PDB entry 4BQE | X-ray diffraction, 1.70 A resolution | chains A and B

# Chain A (and B)
Name: Alpha-glucan phosphorylase 2,4-glucan phosphorylase
Source organism: Arabidopsis thaliana
Notes: EC 2.4.1.1; chain B of this document is another copy of the same molecule, construct and numbering; everything in this record applies to it too
UniProtKB: Q9SD76 (PHS2_ARATH); residue numbers follow UniProt; this construct covers 1-841
Amino-acid sequence (874 residues; numbered -32 to 841; the number before each row is that of its first residue; numbers below 1 keep their minus sign (Met-32 is residue -32)):
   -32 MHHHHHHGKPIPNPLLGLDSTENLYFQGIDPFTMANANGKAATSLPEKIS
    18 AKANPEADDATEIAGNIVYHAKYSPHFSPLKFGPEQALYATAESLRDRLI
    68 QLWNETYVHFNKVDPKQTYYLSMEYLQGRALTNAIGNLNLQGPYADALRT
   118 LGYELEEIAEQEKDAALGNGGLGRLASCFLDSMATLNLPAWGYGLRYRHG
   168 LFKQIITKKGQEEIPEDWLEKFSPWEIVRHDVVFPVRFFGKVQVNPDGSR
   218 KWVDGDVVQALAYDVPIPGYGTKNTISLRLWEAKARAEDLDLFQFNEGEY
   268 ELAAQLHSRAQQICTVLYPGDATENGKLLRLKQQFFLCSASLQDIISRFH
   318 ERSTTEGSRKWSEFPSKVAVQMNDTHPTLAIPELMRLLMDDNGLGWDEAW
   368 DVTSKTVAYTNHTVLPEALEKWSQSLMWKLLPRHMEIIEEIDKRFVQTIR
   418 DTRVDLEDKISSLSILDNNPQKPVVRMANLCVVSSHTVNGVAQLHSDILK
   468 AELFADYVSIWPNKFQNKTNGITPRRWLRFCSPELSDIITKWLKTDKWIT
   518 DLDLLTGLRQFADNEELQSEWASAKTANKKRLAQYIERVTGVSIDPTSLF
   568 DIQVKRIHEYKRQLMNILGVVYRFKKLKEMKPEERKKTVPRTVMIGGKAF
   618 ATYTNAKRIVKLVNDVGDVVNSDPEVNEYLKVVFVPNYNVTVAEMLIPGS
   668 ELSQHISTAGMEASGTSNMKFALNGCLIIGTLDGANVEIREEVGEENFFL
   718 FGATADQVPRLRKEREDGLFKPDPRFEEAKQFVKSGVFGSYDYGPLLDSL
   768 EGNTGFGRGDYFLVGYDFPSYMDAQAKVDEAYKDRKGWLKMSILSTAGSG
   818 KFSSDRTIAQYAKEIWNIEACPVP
Not modelled in the structure: -32 to 14, 323-325 (chain B: -32 to 14, 323-324)
Sequence notes: expression tag (-32 to 0)
Covalent attachments: pyridoxal phosphate (PLP) linked to Lys687
Ligand contacts: pyridoxal phosphate (PLP): Leu93, Gly137, Gly138, Arg141, Trp494, Lys572, Tyr655, Asn656, Val657, Ala660, Gly682, Thr683, Ser684, Asn685
UniProt features mapped onto this chain:
  - modified residue: Lys687 (N6-(pyridoxal phosphate)lysine)
What the authors report for this chain:
  - binding site for pyridoxal phosphate: Lys687

# How chain A and chain B interact
Pairs across the interface (104):
  Ala20(A) - Ala20(B)  hydrophobic
  Pro22(A) - Tyr40(B)
  Tyr36(A) - Tyr36(B)
  Lys39(A) - Ile67(B)
  Lys39(A) - Gln68(B)  hydrogen bond
  Tyr40(A) - Pro22(B)
  Tyr40(A) - Arg63(B)
  Tyr40(A) - Asp64(B)
  Tyr40(A) - Ile67(B)
  Tyr40(A) - Gln68(B)  hydrogen bond
  Pro42(A) - Ile67(B)
  Pro42(A) - Ile194(B)  hydrophobic
  His43(A) - Val195(B)
  His43(A) - Arg196(B)
  His43(A) - His197(B)  hydrogen bond (backbone-backbone)
  Phe44(A) - Val195(B)
  Phe44(A) - Arg196(B)  hydrogen bond (backbone-side chain)
  Phe44(A) - His197(B)
  Phe44(A) - Asp198(B)
  Ser45(A) - Arg196(B)
  Ser45(A) - Asp198(B)  hydrogen bond
  Ser45(A) - Val199(B)
  Pro46(A) - Asn71(B)
  Pro46(A) - Arg196(B)
  Arg63(A) - Tyr40(B)
  Asp64(A) - Tyr40(B)
  Ile67(A) - Lys39(B)
  Ile67(A) - Pro42(B)
  Gln68(A) - Lys39(B)  hydrogen bond
  Gln68(A) - Tyr40(B)  hydrogen bond
  Asn71(A) - Pro46(B)
  His166(A) - Ala254(B)
  His166(A) - Leu257(B)
  Phe169(A) - Leu259(B)  hydrophobic
  Glu180(A) - Leu259(B)
  Ile181(A) - Glu255(B)
  Ile181(A) - Leu259(B)
  Pro182(A) - Ala254(B)
  Pro182(A) - Leu257(B)
  Pro182(A) - Leu259(B)
  Glu183(A) - Ala254(B)
  Asp184(A) - Ala254(B)
  Glu187(A) - Lys251(B)  hydrogen bond (backbone-side chain)
  Glu187(A) - Ala254(B)
  Lys188(A) - His197(B)
  Ile194(A) - Pro42(B)  hydrophobic
  Val195(A) - His43(B)
  Val195(A) - Phe44(B)
  Arg196(A) - His43(B)
  Arg196(A) - Phe44(B)  hydrogen bond (side chain-backbone)
  Arg196(A) - Ser45(B)
  Arg196(A) - Pro46(B)
  His197(A) - His43(B)  hydrogen bond (backbone-backbone)
  His197(A) - Phe44(B)
  His197(A) - Lys188(B)
  Asp198(A) - Phe44(B)
  Asp198(A) - Ser45(B)  hydrogen bond
  Val199(A) - Ser45(B)
  Lys251(A) - Glu187(B)  hydrogen bond (side chain-backbone)
  Ala254(A) - His166(B)
  Ala254(A) - Pro182(B)
  Ala254(A) - Glu183(B)
  Ala254(A) - Asp184(B)
  Ala254(A) - Glu187(B)
  Glu255(A) - Ile181(B)
  Leu257(A) - His166(B)
  Leu257(A) - Pro182(B)
  Leu257(A) - Thr282(B)
  Leu259(A) - Phe169(B)  hydrophobic
  Leu259(A) - Glu180(B)
  Leu259(A) - Ile181(B)
  Leu259(A) - Pro182(B)
  Leu259(A) - Val283(B)  hydrophobic
  Phe262(A) - Gln279(B)
  Phe262(A) - Thr282(B)
  Phe262(A) - Val283(B)  hydrophobic
  Phe262(A) - Leu296(B)  hydrophobic
  Asn263(A) - Pro286(B)
  Asn263(A) - Gly287(B)  hydrogen bond (side chain-backbone)
  Glu264(A) - Thr290(B)
  Gly265(A) - Asn292(B)  hydrogen bond (backbone-side chain)
  Tyr267(A) - Gln279(B)
  Tyr267(A) - Asn292(B)  hydrogen bond (side chain-backbone)
  Tyr267(A) - Gly293(B)  hydrogen bond (side chain-backbone)
  Tyr267(A) - Leu296(B)
  Glu268(A) - Glu268(B)
  Glu268(A) - Ser275(B)
  His274(A) - Gln278(B)  hydrogen bond
  Ser275(A) - Glu268(B)
  Gln278(A) - His274(B)  hydrogen bond
  Gln279(A) - Phe262(B)
  Gln279(A) - Tyr267(B)
  Thr282(A) - Leu257(B)
  Thr282(A) - Phe262(B)
  Val283(A) - Leu259(B)  hydrophobic
  Val283(A) - Phe262(B)  hydrophobic
  Pro286(A) - Asn263(B)
  Gly287(A) - Asn263(B)  hydrogen bond (backbone-side chain)
  Thr290(A) - Glu264(B)
  Asn292(A) - Gly265(B)  hydrogen bond (side chain-backbone)
  Asn292(A) - Tyr267(B)  hydrogen bond (backbone-side chain)
  Gly293(A) - Tyr267(B)
  Leu296(A) - Phe262(B)  hydrophobic
  Leu296(A) - Tyr267(B)
Other interface residues (no listed pair), chain A (60 interface residues in all): His37, Trp70, Leu168, Phe189, Ala271, Tyr285, Asp288
Other interface residues (no listed pair), chain B (60 interface residues in all): His37, Trp70, Leu168, Phe189, Ala271, Tyr285, Asp288

# Overview
Chain A and chain B each contribute 60 residues to their interface; the contacts include 21 hydrogen bonds.
Polar pairs include Lys39(A)-Gln68(B), Tyr40(A)-Gln68(B) and Phe44(A)-Arg196(B). Pyridoxal phosphate is
covalently linked to Lys687(A). The paper reports a binding site for pyridoxal phosphate at Lys687(A).
Both chains are Alpha-glucan phosphorylase 2,4-glucan phosphorylase (Arabidopsis thaliana). Entry 4BQE
(Arabidopsis thaliana Cytosolic Alpha-1,4-glucan Phosphorylase (PHS2)) was determined by X-ray diffraction,
deposited together with 4BQF and 4BQI.
